Entry 7MLV (electron microscopy, 4.10 A resolution (low resolution: residue-level contacts below are approximate; hydrogen-bond / salt-bridge calls are withheld)); this record covers chains D and C of the 12 polymer chains in the assembly.

Chain D (and C):
Name: Glycine receptor alpha 1
From: Sus scrofa
Notes: chain C of this document is another copy of the same molecule, construct and numbering; everything in this record applies to it too
UniProtKB: F1RQB7 (F1RQB7_PIG); residues -27 to 428 here correspond to UniProt positions 1-456 (UniProt number = residue number + 28)
Chain sequence (456 residues; each row starts with the number of its first residue; numbers below 1 keep their minus sign (Met-27 is residue -27)):
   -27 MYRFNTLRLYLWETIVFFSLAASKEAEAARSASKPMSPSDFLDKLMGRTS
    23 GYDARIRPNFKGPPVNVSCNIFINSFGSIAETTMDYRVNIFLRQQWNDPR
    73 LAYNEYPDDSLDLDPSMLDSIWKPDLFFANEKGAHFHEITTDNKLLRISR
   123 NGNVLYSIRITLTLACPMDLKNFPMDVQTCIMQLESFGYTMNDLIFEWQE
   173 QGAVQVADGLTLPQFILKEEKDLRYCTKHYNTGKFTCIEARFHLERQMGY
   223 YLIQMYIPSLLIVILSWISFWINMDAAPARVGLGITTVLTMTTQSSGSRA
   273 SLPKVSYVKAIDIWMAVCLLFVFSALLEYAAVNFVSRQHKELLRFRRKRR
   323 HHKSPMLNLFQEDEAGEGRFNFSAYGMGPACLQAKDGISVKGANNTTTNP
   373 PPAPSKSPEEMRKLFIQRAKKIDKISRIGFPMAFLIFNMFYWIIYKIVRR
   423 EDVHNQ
Disordered / not traced: -27 to 8, 47-59, 101-114, 136-147, 203-205, 221-428 (chain C: -27 to 8, 51-57, 104-113, 240-254, 274-281, 300-396, 420-428)
Cystine bridges: Cys198-Cys209
Covalently attached groups: N-acetylglucosamine (NAG) linked to Asn38
Reported in the primary citation:
  - post-translational modification sites: Asn38

Chain D / chain C interface:
Contacting residue pairs (23; chain D residue first):
  Ser11(D) with Phe32(C)
  Asn42(D) with Asn203(C)
  Phe44(D) with Tyr202(C)
  Arg65(D) with Tyr202(C); Asn203(C)
  Asp84(D) with Gly160(C); Tyr161(C); Thr162(C)
  Asp86(D) with Ala26(C); Arg27(C); Ile28(C); Arg29(C); Tyr161(C)
  Pro87(D) with Asp97(C)
  Asn115(D) with Phe99(C); Phe159(C)
  Lys116(D) with Phe159(C)
  Leu117(D) with Phe159(C); Gly160(C)
  Arg119(D) with Thr162(C); Thr204(C)
  Leu127(D) with Thr204(C)
  Arg131(D) with Phe99(C)
Interface residues without a listed pair, chain D (16 interface residues in all): Asn46, Tyr78, Leu85
Interface residues without a listed pair, chain C (17 interface residues in all): Leu98, Ala101, Glu103

Overview:
Chain D and chain C form an interface of 16 and 17 residues respectively. Covalently linked
N-acetylglucosamine: at Asn38(D). The paper reports a modification site at Asn38(D).
Both chains are Glycine receptor alpha 1 (Sus scrofa). Entry 7MLV (Cryo-EM reveals partially and fully
assembled native glycine receptors,homomeric tetramer) was determined by electron microscopy (same publication
as 7MLU and 7MLY).
